4ZYI - chain A; structure by X-ray diffraction, 1.67 A resolution.

Chain A:
Protein: E3 ubiquitin-protein ligase Mdm2
Organism: Homo sapiens
Notes: EC 6.3.2.-; fragment: n-terminal domain, p53-binding domain
UniProt: Q00987 (MDM2_HUMAN); numbering as in UniProt (aligned over 17-111)
Amino-acid sequence (96 residues; row label = number of the first residue in the row):
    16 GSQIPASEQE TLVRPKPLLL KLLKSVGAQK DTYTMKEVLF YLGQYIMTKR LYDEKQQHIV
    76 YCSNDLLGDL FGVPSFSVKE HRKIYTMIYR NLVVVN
Not modelled in the structure: 16-19, 43, 111
Differences from the reference sequence: expression tag (16)
Curated features (UniProtKB/Swiss-Prot):
  - mutagenesis: Gly58 (G58A: No effect on its ability to induce apoptosis)
Small-molecule neighbours: cpd2 (4TH; (S)-7-((R)-sec-butoxy)-1-(4-chlorophenyl)-6-methoxy-2-(4-(methyl(pyridin-4-ylmethyl)amino)phenyl)-1,2-dihydroisoquinolin-3(4H)-one): Gln24, Lys51, Leu54, Phe55, Leu57, Gly58, Ile61, Met62, Tyr67, Gln72, Val75, Phe86, Phe91, Val93, His96, Ile99, Tyr100, Ile103

Summary:
Chain A binds cpd2. UniProt lists one mutagenesis site.
Chain A is E3 ubiquitin-protein ligase Mdm2 (Homo sapiens); the structure, Discovery of NVP-CGM097 - a highly
potent and selective MDM2 inhibitor undergoing phase 1 clinical trials ..., was determined by X-ray
diffraction, deposited together with 4ZYF.
